Entry 5MG5 (X-ray diffraction, 3.44 A resolution); this record covers chains A and C of the 12 polymer chains in the assembly.

Chain A:
Molecule: Hydroxymethylglutaryl-CoA synthase
Organism: Pseudomonas protegens
UniProt: A0A1Z3SPL2 (A0A1Z3SPL2_9PSED); residue numbers follow UniProt; this construct covers 1-362
Sequence (362 residues; numbered 1 to 362; the number before each row is that of its first residue):
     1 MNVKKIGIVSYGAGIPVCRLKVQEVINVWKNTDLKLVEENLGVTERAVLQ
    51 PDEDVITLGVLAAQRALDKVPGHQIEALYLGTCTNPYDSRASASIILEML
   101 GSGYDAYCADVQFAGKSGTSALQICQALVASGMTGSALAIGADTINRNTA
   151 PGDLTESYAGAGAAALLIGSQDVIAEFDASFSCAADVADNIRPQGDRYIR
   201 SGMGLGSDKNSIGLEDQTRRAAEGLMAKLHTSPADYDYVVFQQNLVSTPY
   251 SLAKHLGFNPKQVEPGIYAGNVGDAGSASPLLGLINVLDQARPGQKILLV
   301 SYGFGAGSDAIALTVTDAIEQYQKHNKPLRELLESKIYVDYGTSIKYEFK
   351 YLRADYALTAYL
Disordered / not traced: 1-4

Chain C:
Molecule: 2,4-diacetylphloroglucinol biosynthesis protein PhlC
Organism: Pseudomonas fluorescens (strain ATCC BAA-477 / NRRL B-23932 / Pf-5)
UniProt: Q4K420 (Q4K420_PSEF5); residues 1-398 here = UniProt positions 1-398
Sequence (398 residues; numbered 1 to 398; the number before each row is that of its first residue):
     1 MCARRVAIVSAAYTPKPGSSRVRQTFKEMIVESAYKALKDAKMHPREIQA
    51 VAYGYHGEGISEYGGLGPTISDALGISPAPTFMSTANCTSSSVSFQMGHQ
   101 MVASGEYDIVLCGGFEKMTDHFNYAEYIGSSTECEYDYFLGISHTDAFAL
   151 ATAEYFQKFGYAGREADVLATFGRQMRIYAQNTPTATRYGQPIPSLEVLK
   201 NSEACGSMLAWGEASGCAILVAEHLAHKYTDKPVFVRGCAYTGVSHYFGT
   251 RFHNPTLHHPGLPKDVGMAVSANSIACAEIAYKKAGITAKDIDVAQVYDL
   301 LGAGLIQMESMGICGKGQAGDFVLEGGIALDGQLPLNTDGGNIGRGHASG
   351 CDGILHITELFRQLRGESDNQVKGARIGVSQNLGGYAAHNSVIVLSND
Disordered / not traced: 1-3
Modified positions: C88 (S-acetyl-cysteine; SCY)
Residues lining bound ligands: benzene-1,3,5-triol (13X): H56, N87, C88, Y124, I128, H144, F148, W211, Y298, L300, H347, S349
From the paper describing this entry:
  - catalytic residues: C88, G385
  - binding site for benzene-1,3,5-triol: H56, Y124, F148, L300, H347
  - conformationally variable residues (side-chain flip): W211
  - catalytic residues: H56, Y298, H347, D352 (proposed by the authors, not directly observed)
  - mutagenesis - H56A, H56S, C88A, C88S: abolished catalytic activity
  - mutagenesis - N87A, H144A, H144S, Y298A, Y298F, Y298V, H347F, S349A, D352V: decreased catalytic activity
  - mutagenesis - W211F: unchanged catalytic activity
  - post-translational modification sites: C88

Chain A / chain C interface:
Contacting residue pairs - 9 pairs, chain A then chain C:
  S201(A) with F122(C)
  G202(A) with F122(C)
  M203(A) with F122(C)
  G204(A) with F122(C)
  D208(A) with S20(C), hydrogen bond; V22(C)
  S211(A) with R23(C), hydrogen bond (backbone-side chain)
  I212(A) with V22(C), hydrophobic
  D216(A) with R23(C), salt bridge

In short:
8 residues of chain A and 4 residues of chain C are in contact; the contacts include 2 hydrogen bonds and 1
salt bridge. Polar contacts include D216(A)-R23(C), D208(A)-S20(C) and S211(A)-R23(C). The paper reports
catalytic residues C88(C), G385(C) and H56(C) among others; N87A, H144A and H144S of chain C, among others,
reduce catalytic activity; 14 substitutions were tested in all.
Chain A is Hydroxymethylglutaryl-CoA synthase (Pseudomonas protegens) and chain C is
2,4-diacetylphloroglucinol biosynthesis protein PhlC (Pseudomonas fluorescens (strain ATCC BAA-477 / NRRL
B-23932 / Pf-5)); the structure, A multi-component acyltransferase PhlABC from Pseudomonas protegens soaked
with the monoacetylphloroglucinol (MAPG), was determined by X-ray diffraction, deposited together with 5M3K.
